7STF - chains L and A of the 5 polymer chains in the assembly; structure by electron microscopy, 3.14 A resolution.

[Chain L]
Molecule: IgG, Fab Light Chain V2
From: Homo sapiens
Notes: antibody fragment or engineered binder
Sequence (216 residues; each row starts with the number of its first residue):
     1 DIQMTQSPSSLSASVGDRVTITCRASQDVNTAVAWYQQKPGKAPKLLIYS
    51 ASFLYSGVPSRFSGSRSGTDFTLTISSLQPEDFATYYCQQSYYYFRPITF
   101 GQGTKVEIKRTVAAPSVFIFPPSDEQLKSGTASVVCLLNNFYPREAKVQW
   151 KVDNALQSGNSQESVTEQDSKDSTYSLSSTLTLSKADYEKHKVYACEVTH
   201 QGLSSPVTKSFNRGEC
Unresolved in the structure: 215-216
Disulfides: C23-C88, C136-C196
What the authors report for this chain:
  - mutagenesis - Q89D: increased binding to KRASG12V-pHLA monomer
  - mutagenesis - Q89D: increased signaling in response to IFNgamma

[Chain A]
Molecule: HLA class I histocompatibility antigen, A alpha chain
From: Homo sapiens
UniProt: P04439 (HLAA_HUMAN); residues 1-280 here correspond to UniProt positions 25-304 (UniProt number = residue number + 24)
Sequence (280 residues; numbered 1 to 280; the number before each row is that of its first residue):
     1 GSHSMRYFFTSVSRPGRGEPRFIAVGYVDDTQFVRFDSDAASQRMEPRAP
    51 WIEQEGPEYWDQETRNVKAQSQTDRVDLGTLRGYYNQSEAGSHTIQIMYG
   101 CDVGSDGRFLRGYRQDAYDGKDYIALNEDLRSWTAADMAAQITKRKWEAA
   151 HEAEQLRAYLDGTCVEWLRRYLENGKETLQRTDPPKTHMTHHPISDHEAT
   201 LRCWALGFYPAEITLTWQRDGEDQTQDTELVETRPAGDGTFQKWAAVVVP
   251 SGEEQRYTCHVQHEGLPKPLTLRWELSSQP
Unresolved in the structure: 1, 278-280
Disulfides: C101-C164, C203-C259
Swiss-Prot annotation at these positions:
  - region: E275 to P280 (Connecting peptide)
  - binding site (a peptide antigen): Y7, T73, Y84, D116, T143, K146, Y159, Y171
  - modified residue: Y59 (Sulfotyrosine)
  - glycosylation: N86 (N-linked (GlcNAc...) asparagine)

[How chain L and chain A interact]
Pairs across the interface (13):
  N30(L) - K68(A)  hydrogen bond
  T31(L) - K68(A)
  S52(L) - R65(A)  hydrogen bond (backbone-side chain)
  F53(L) - R65(A)
  F53(L) - N66(A)
  F53(L) - A69(A)  hydrophobic
  R66(L) - R65(A)
  Y92(L) - E19(A)
  Y92(L) - Q72(A)
  Y92(L) - R75(A)
  Y93(L) - E19(A)
  Y94(L) - Q72(A)
  Y94(L) - V76(A)  hydrophobic
Other interface residues (no listed pair), chain A (11 interface residues in all): P20, Q43, D61

[Summary]
Chain L and chain A form an interface of 8 and 11 residues respectively; the contacts include 2 hydrogen
bonds. Polar contacts include N30(L)-K68(A) and S52(L)-R65(A). The paper reports that Q89D of chain L
increases binding to KRASG12V-pHLA monomer; Q89D of chain L increases signaling in response to IFNgamma.
Here chain L is IgG, Fab Light Chain V2 and chain A is HLA class I histocompatibility antigen, A alpha chain,
both from Homo sapiens. Entry 7STF (Structure of KRAS G12V/HLA-A*03:01 in complex with antibody fragment V2)
was determined by electron microscopy, deposited together with 8DVG.
